Entry 6S0G (X-ray diffraction, 1.45 A resolution); this record covers chain B.

== Chain B ==
Protein: NADPH2 dehydrogenase-like protein
Organism: Galdieria sulphuraria
UniProtKB: M2XAQ9 (M2XAQ9_GALSU); residue numbers follow UniProt; this construct covers 1-381
Sequence (401 residues; each row starts with the number of its first residue; numbers below 1 keep their minus sign (Met-19 is residue -19)):
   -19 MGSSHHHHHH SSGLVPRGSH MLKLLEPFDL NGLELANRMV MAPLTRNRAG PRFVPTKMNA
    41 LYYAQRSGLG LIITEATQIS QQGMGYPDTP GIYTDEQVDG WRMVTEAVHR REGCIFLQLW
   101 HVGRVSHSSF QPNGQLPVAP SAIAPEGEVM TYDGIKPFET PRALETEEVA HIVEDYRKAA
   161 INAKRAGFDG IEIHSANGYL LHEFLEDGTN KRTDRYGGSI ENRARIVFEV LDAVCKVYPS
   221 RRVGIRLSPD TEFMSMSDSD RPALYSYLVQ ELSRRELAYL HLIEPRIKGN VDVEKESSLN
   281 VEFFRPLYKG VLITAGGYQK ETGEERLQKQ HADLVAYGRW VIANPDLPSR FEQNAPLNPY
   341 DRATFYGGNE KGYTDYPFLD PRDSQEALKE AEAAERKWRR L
Unresolved in the structure: -19 to 0
Sequence notes: initiating methionine (-19); expression tag (-18 to 0); conflict Ala204 (Thr in M2XAQ9)
Residues lining bound ligands: FMN (flavin mononucleotide): Ala22, Pro23, Leu24, Thr25, Glu55, Ala56, Gln98, His174, Asn177, Arg226, Ile263, Ile267, Gly269, Asn270, Gly296, Gly297, Tyr298, Ala316, Tyr317, Gly318, Arg319, Ile322, Phe345, Tyr346
From the paper describing this entry:
  - contacts within the chain: Asn270-Tyr346 (hydrogen bond)
  - binding site for flavin mononucleotide: Pro23, Leu24, Thr25, Ala56, Gln98, Arg226, Gly269, Asn270, Gly297, Gly318, Arg319, Tyr346
  - binding site for chloride ion: His174, Asn177
  - catalytic residues: His174, Asn177

== In short ==
Ligands of chain B: flavin mononucleotide. The paper reports catalytic residues His174 and Asn177; a binding
site for flavin mononucleotide at Pro23, Leu24 and Thr25 among others.
Chain B is NADPH2 dehydrogenase-like protein (Galdieria sulphuraria); the structure, Crystal structure of
ene-reductase GsOYE from Galdieria sulphuraria, was determined by X-ray diffraction, deposited together with
6S23, 6S31 and 6S32.
